PDB entry 8W1P | electron microscopy, 3.50 A resolution | chains B and R of the 12 polymer chains in the assembly

# Chain B
Molecule: Cas7
From: Selenomonas sp
Sequence (335 residues; row label = number of the first residue in the row):
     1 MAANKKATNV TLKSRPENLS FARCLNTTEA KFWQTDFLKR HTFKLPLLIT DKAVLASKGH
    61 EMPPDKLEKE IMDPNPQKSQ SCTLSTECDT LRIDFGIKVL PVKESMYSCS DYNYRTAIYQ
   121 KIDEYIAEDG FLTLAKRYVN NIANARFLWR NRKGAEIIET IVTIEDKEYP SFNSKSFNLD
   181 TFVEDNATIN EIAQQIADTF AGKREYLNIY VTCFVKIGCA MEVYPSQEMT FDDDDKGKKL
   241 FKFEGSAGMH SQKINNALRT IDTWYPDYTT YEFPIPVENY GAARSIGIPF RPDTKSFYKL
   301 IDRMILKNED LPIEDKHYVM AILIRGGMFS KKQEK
Disordered / not traced: 1-10, 335
What the authors report for this chain:
  - binding site for crRNA (chain R): Trp-149

# Chain R
Molecule: crRNA
Sequence (61 nucleotides; row label = number of the first residue in the row):
     1 UUUAGAAGGA GAAGUCAUUU AAUAAGGCCA CUGUUAAAAA GUGUACCGCC GGAUAGGCGG
    61 U

# How chain B and chain R interact
Pairs across the interface (42):
  Ser-20(B) / G11(R)  hydrogen bond to the base
  Phe-21(B) / G11(R)  hydrogen bond to the sugar
  Phe-21(B) / A12(R)  sugar contact
  Ala-22(B) / G11(R)  phosphate contact
  Ala-22(B) / A12(R)  phosphate contact
  Arg-23(B) / A12(R)  hydrogen bond to the phosphate
  Arg-23(B) / A13(R)  salt bridge to the phosphate
  Val-54(B) / U19(R)  sugar contact
  Leu-55(B) / U19(R)  hydrogen bond to the sugar
  Leu-55(B) / U20(R)  sugar contact
  Leu-55(B) / A21(R)  hydrogen bond to the phosphate
  Ala-56(B) / U19(R)  base contact
  Ser-57(B) / U20(R)  phosphate contact
  Tyr-107(B) / G8(R)  hydrogen bond to the base
  Tyr-107(B) / A10(R)  sugar contact
  Tyr-107(B) / G11(R)  sugar contact
  Trp-149(B) / G14(R)  base contact
  Arg-150(B) / A17(R)  salt bridge to the phosphate
  Arg-150(B) / U18(R)  salt bridge to the phosphate
  Gln-227(B) / U15(R)  hydrogen bond to the sugar
  Gln-227(B) / C16(R)  base contact
  Glu-228(B) / U15(R)  base contact
  Met-229(B) / U15(R)  hydrogen bond to the base
  Thr-230(B) / U15(R)  base contact
  Lys-238(B) / A17(R)  salt bridge to the phosphate
  His-250(B) / U15(R)  phosphate contact
  Gln-252(B) / A13(R)  sugar contact
  Gln-252(B) / U15(R)  phosphate contact
  Lys-253(B) / U15(R)  phosphate contact
  Lys-253(B) / C16(R)  salt bridge to the phosphate
  Asn-255(B) / A13(R)  hydrogen bond to the phosphate
  Asn-256(B) / G14(R)  hydrogen bond to the phosphate
  Arg-259(B) / A13(R)  sugar contact
  Arg-259(B) / G14(R)  salt bridge to the phosphate
  Arg-284(B) / G14(R)  salt bridge to the phosphate
  Ser-285(B) / G14(R)  base contact
  Arg-325(B) / A12(R)  hydrogen bond to the sugar
  Gly-326(B) / A12(R)  sugar contact
  Gly-327(B) / G11(R)  hydrogen bond to the sugar
  Gly-327(B) / A12(R)  sugar contact
  Met-328(B) / G11(R)  hydrogen bond to the base
  Ser-330(B) / G11(R)  base contact
Other interface residues (no listed pair), chain B (32 interface residues in all): Ser-79, Ser-226, Glu-278

# Summary
32 residues of chain B face 13 of chain R across their interface, with 13 hydrogen bonds and 7 salt bridges.
Polar pairs include Ser-20(B)/G11(R), Tyr-107(B)/G8(R) and Met-229(B)/U15(R). The paper reports a binding site
for crRNA (chain R) at Trp-149(B).
Here chain B is Cas7 (Selenomonas sp) and chain R is crRNA. Entry 8W1P (Structure of Selenomonas sp. Cascade
(SsCascade)) was determined by electron microscopy.
